7DZ9 - chains A and F of the 3 polymer chains in the assembly; structure by X-ray diffraction, 2.20 A resolution.

# Chain A
Name: MbnB
Source organism: Vibrio caribbeanicus ATCC BAA-2122
UniProtKB: E3BK14 (E3BK14_9VIBR); numbering as in UniProt (aligned over 1-260)
Amino-acid sequence (260 residues; numbered 1 to 260; the number before each row is that of its first residue):
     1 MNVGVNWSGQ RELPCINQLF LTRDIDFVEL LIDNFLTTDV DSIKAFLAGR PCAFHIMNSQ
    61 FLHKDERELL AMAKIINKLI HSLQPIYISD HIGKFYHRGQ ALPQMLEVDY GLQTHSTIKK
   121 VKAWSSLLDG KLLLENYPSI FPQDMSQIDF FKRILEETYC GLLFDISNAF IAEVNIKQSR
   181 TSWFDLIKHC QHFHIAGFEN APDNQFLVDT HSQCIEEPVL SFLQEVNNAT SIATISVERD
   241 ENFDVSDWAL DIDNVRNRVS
Differences from the reference sequence: conflict Val5 (Ile in E3BK14)
Metal / ion sites: Fe ion site 1: His55, His91, Glu135 (shared with Cys18(F) of chain F); Fe ion site 2: Glu135, Asp165, His194, Glu238; Fe ion site 3: Asn168, Asp209, His211
What the authors report for this chain:
  - Fe ion coordination: His55, His91, Glu135, Asp165, Asn168, His194, Asp209, His211, Glu238
  - contacts within the chain: His211-Asp240 (backbone contact)
  - catalytic residues: Asp240

# Chain F
Name: MbnA
Source organism: Vibrio caribbeanicus ATCC BAA-2122
Amino-acid sequence (22 residues; each row starts with the number of its first residue):
     1 MKNDKKVVVK VKDKEMTCGA FN
Metal / ion sites: Fe ion: Cys18 (shared with His55(A), His91(A), Glu135(A) of chain A)

# Chain A / chain F interface
Residue-residue contacts - 35 pairs, chain A then chain F:
  Ser8(A) - Glu15(F)  hydrogen bond
  Ser8(A) - Met16(F)
  Ser8(A) - Thr17(F)
  Gly9(A) - Glu15(F)
  Arg11(A) - Lys14(F)
  Arg11(A) - Glu15(F)  salt bridge
  Arg11(A) - Thr17(F)
  Glu12(A) - Glu15(F)
  Leu31(A) - Met16(F)
  Asn34(A) - Glu15(F)
  Asn34(A) - Met16(F)  hydrogen bond (side chain-backbone)
  His55(A) - Cys18(F)  hydrogen bond
  Met57(A) - Thr17(F)
  Met57(A) - Cys18(F)  hydrophobic
  Asn58(A) - Met16(F)
  His91(A) - Cys18(F)  hydrogen bond
  Gln104(A) - Ala20(F)
  Gln104(A) - Phe21(F)  hydrogen bond (side chain-backbone)
  Glu199(A) - Asn22(F)  hydrogen bond
  Asn200(A) - Asn22(F)  hydrogen bond (backbone-side chain)
  Pro202(A) - Asn22(F)
  Val208(A) - Ala20(F)  hydrophobic
  Val208(A) - Phe21(F)
  Val208(A) - Asn22(F)
  Asp209(A) - Gly19(F)
  Asp209(A) - Ala20(F)  hydrogen bond (backbone-backbone)
  Thr210(A) - Gly19(F)
  Thr210(A) - Ala20(F)
  Thr210(A) - Asn22(F)
  His211(A) - Cys18(F)
  His211(A) - Gly19(F)
  Asp240(A) - Thr17(F)
  Asp240(A) - Cys18(F)
  Asp240(A) - Gly19(F)  hydrogen bond (side chain-backbone)
  Glu241(A) - Lys14(F)
Also at the interface, not in a pair above, chain A (21 interface residues in all): Ala201
Also at the interface, not in a pair above, chain F (10 interface residues in all): Asp13

# Summary
21 residues of chain A face 10 of chain F across their interface, with 9 hydrogen bonds and 1 salt bridge.
Among the polar pairs are Arg11(A)-Glu15(F), Ser8(A)-Glu15(F) and Asn34(A)-Met16(F). The paper reports the
catalytic residue Asp240(A); Fe ion coordination by His55(A), His91(A) and Glu135(A) among others.
Here chain A is MbnB and chain F is MbnA, both from Vibrio caribbeanicus ATCC BAA-2122. Entry 7DZ9 (MbnABC
complex) was determined by X-ray diffraction (same publication as 7FC0).
